Entry 8TO7 (electron microscopy, 3.39 A resolution); this record covers chains E and C of the 12 polymer chains in the assembly.

[Chain E]
Molecule: Surface protein gp120
Organism: Human immunodeficiency virus 1
UniProt: Q2N0S5 (Q2N0S5_9HIV1); the construct lacks a stretch of the UniProt sequence and is renumbered around it, so the offset changes along the chain: 31-141 = UniProt 30-140; 150-185 = UniProt 141-176; 188-309 = UniProt 187-308; 312-321 = UniProt 309-318; 2 more segments
Amino-acid sequence (481 residues; numbered 31 to 513 plus 11 insertion-coded residues; 13 numbers in that range are skipped by the numbering (no residue carries them; nothing is unmodelled there); the number before each row is that of its first residue; a row labelled like 185A-185J holds insertion residues (185A, then the next letters in order)):
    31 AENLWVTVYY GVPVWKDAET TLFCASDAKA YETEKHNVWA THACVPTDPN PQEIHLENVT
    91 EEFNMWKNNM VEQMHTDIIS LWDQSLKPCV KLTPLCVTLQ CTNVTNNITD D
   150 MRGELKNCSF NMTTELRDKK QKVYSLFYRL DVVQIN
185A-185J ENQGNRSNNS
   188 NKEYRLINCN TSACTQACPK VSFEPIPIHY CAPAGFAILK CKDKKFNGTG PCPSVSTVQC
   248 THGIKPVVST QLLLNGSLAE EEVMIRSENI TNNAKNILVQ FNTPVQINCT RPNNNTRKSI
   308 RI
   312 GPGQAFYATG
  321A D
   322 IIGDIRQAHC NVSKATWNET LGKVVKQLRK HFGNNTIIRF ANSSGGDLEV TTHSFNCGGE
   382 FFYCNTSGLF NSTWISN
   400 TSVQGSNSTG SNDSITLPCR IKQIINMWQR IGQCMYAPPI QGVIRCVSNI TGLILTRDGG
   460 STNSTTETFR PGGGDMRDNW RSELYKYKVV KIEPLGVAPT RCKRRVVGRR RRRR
Disordered / not traced: 31, 60-65, 185A-185J, 400-410, 507-513
Sequence notes: conflict Cys201 (Ile200 in Q2N0S5), Asn332 (Thr330 in Q2N0S5), Cys433 (Ala430 in Q2N0S5), Cys501 (Ala498 in Q2N0S5), Arg509 (Glu506 in Q2N0S5), Arg510 (Lys507 in Q2N0S5); expression tag (512-513)
Cystine bridges: Cys54-Cys74, Cys119-Cys205, Cys126-Cys196, Cys131-Cys157, Cys201-Cys433, Cys218-Cys247, Cys228-Cys239, Cys296-Cys331, Cys378-Cys445, Cys385-Cys418
Covalent attachments: N-acetylglucosamine (NAG) linked to Asn88, Asn133, Asn156, Asn160, Asn197, Asn234, Asn262, Asn276, Asn295, Asn301, Asn332, Asn339, Asn355, Asn363, Asn386, Asn392, Asn448

[Chain C]
Molecule: Transmembrane protein gp41
Organism: Human immunodeficiency virus 1
UniProt: Q2N0S5 (Q2N0S5_9HIV1); residues 512-664 here correspond to UniProt positions 509-661 (UniProt number = residue number - 3)
Amino-acid sequence (153 residues; row label = number of the first residue in the row):
   512 AVGIGAVFLG FLGAAGSTMG AASMTLTVQA RNLLSGIVQQ QSNLLRAPEA QQHLLKLTVW
   572 GIKQLQARVL AVERYLRDQQ LLGIWGCSGK LICCTNVPWN SSWSNRNLSE IWDNMTWLQW
   632 DKEISNYTQI IYGLLEESQN QQEKNEQDLL ALD
Disordered / not traced: 546-567
Sequence notes: conflict Pro559 (Ile556 in Q2N0S5), Cys605 (Thr602 in Q2N0S5)
Cystine bridges: Cys598-Cys604
Covalent attachments: N-acetylglucosamine (NAG) linked to Asn611, Asn618, Asn637

[Chain E / chain C interface]
Residue-residue contacts - 8 pairs, chain E then chain C:
  Thr499(E) - Gln658(C)
  Arg500(E) - Ala662(C)
  Cys501(E) - Leu661(C)  hydrophobic
  Cys501(E) - Ala662(C)  hydrophobic
  Lys502(E) - Asp664(C)
  Arg504(E) - Leu660(C)
  Arg504(E) - Leu661(C)
  Arg504(E) - Asp664(C)  salt bridge

[Overview]
Chain E and chain C each contribute 5 residues to their interface, with 1 salt bridge. Its one salt-bridged
contact is Arg504(E)-Asp664(C). N-acetylglucosamine is covalently linked to Asn88(E), Asn133(E), Asn156(E),
Asn160(E), Asn197(E) and Asn234(E) and 11 more. Covalently linked N-acetylglucosamine: at Asn611(C), Asn618(C)
and Asn637(C).
Here chain E is Surface protein gp120 and chain C is Transmembrane protein gp41, both from Human
immunodeficiency virus 1. Entry 8TO7 (Cryo-EM structure of HERH-b*01 Fab in complex with HIV-1 Env trimer
BG505.DS SOSIP) was determined by electron microscopy (same publication as 8TDX, 8TE7, 8TJR, 8TJS, 8TKC, 8TL2
and 5 further entries).
